Entry 8P45 (X-ray diffraction, 3.23 A resolution); this record covers chain A.

Chain A:
Protein: Stimulator of interferon genes protein
From: Homo sapiens
UniProtKB: Q86WV6 (STING_HUMAN); residue numbers follow UniProt; this construct covers 140-343
Sequence (204 residues; numbered 140 to 343; the number before each row is that of its first residue):
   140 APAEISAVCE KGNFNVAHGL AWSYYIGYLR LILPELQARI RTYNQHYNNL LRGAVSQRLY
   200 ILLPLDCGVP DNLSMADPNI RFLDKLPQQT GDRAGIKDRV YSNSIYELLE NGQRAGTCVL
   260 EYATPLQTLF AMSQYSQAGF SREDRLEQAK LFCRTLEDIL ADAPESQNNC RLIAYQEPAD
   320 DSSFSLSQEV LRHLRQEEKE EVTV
Unresolved in the structure: 140-153, 318-323, 337-343
Construct notes: variant Arg-232 (His in Q86WV6)
Residues lining bound ligands: WY8 (9-[(1S,3R,6R,8R,9R,10R,12R,15R,17R,18R)-8-(6-aminopurin-9-yl)-9,18-bis(fluoranyl)-3,12-bis(oxidanylidene)-3,12-bis(sulfanyl)-2,4,7,11,13-pentaoxa-3$l5,12$l5-diphosphatricyclo[13.2.1.06,10]octadecan-17-yl]-1H-purin-6-one): Ser-162, Tyr-163, Gly-166, Tyr-167, Arg-232, Ile-235, Arg-238, Val-239, Tyr-240, Ser-241, Thr-263, Pro-264, Thr-267
Reported in the primary citation:
  - binding site for WY8: Ser-162, Tyr-167, Arg-238, Thr-263, Thr-267

Overview:
Ligands of chain A: compound WY8. From the paper: a binding site for WY8 at Ser-162, Tyr-167 and Arg-238 among
others.
Chain A is Stimulator of interferon genes protein (Homo sapiens); the structure, Crystal structure of human
STING in complex with the agonist MD1202D, was determined by X-ray diffraction, deposited together with 8ORW.
